Entry 5NEM (electron microscopy, 10.80 A resolution (very low resolution: no residue pairs are listed; an interface is given only as per-side residue counts)); this record covers chains 2 and 3 of the 6 polymer chains in the assembly.

# Chain 2
Molecule: O PanAsia VP2
Organism: Foot-and-mouth disease virus - type O
UniProtKB: A0A1B0SZV3 (A0A1B0SZV3_9PICO); residues 5-218 here correspond to UniProt positions 90-303 (UniProt number = residue number + 85)
Sequence (214 residues; numbered 5 to 218; the number before each row is that of its first residue):
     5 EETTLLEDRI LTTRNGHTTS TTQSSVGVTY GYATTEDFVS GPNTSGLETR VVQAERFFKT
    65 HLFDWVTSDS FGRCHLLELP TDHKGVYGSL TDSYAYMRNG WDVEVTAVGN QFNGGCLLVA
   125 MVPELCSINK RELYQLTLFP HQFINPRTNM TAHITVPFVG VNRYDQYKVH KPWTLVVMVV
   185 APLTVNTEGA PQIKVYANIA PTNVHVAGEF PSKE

# Chain 3
Molecule: O PanAsia VP3
Organism: Foot-and-mouth disease virus - type O
UniProtKB: J3T9N5 (J3T9N5_9PICO); residues 1-220 here correspond to UniProt positions 305-524 (UniProt number = residue number + 304)
Sequence (220 residues; each row starts with the number of its first residue):
     1 GIFPVACSDG YGGLVTTDPK TADPAYGKVF NPPRNMLPGR FTNFLDVAEA CPTFLRFEGD
    61 VPYVTTKTDS DRILAQFDLS LAAKHMSNTF LAGLAQYYTQ YSGTINLHFM FTGPTDAKAR
   121 YMIAYAPPGM EPPKTPEAAA HCIHAEWDTG LNSKFTFSIP YLSAADYAYT ASDTAETTNV
   181 QGWVCLFQIT HGKADGDALV VLASAGKDFE LRLPVDARTQ
Differences from the reference sequence: conflict Arg56 (His360 in J3T9N5)
Residues lining bound ligands: alpha-D-mannopyranose (MAN): Arg56, Glu58, Gly59, Asp60, Lys84

# How chain 2 and chain 3 interact
At this resolution (11 A) residue pairs are not listed: 34 residues of chain 2 and 34 of chain 3 lie at the interface.

# Overview
The chain 2/chain 3 interface involves 34 residues from each chain. Chain 3 binds alpha-D-mannopyranose.
Here chain 2 is O PanAsia VP2 and chain 3 is O PanAsia VP3, both from Foot-and-mouth disease virus - type O.
Entry 5NEM (Localised reconstruction of alpha v beta 6 bound to Foot and Mouth Disease Virus O PanAsia ...)
was determined by electron microscopy, deposited together with 5NE4, 5NED, 5NEJ, 5NER and 5NET.
